PDB entry 7TAS | electron microscopy, 3.20 A resolution | chains L and E of the 3 polymer chains in the assembly

[Chain L]
Protein: S2K146 Fab light chain
Source organism: Homo sapiens
Notes: antibody fragment or engineered binder
Chain sequence (109 residues; row label = number of the first residue in the row):
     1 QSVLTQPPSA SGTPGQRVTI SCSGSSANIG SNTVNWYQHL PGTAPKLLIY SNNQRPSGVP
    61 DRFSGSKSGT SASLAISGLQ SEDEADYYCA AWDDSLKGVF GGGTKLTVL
Disordered / not traced: 109
Cystine bridges: C22-C89

[Chain E]
Protein: Spike glycoprotein
Source organism: Severe acute respiratory syndrome coronavirus 2
Reference sequence: P0DTC2 (SPIKE_SARS2); residues 1-1208 here = UniProt positions 1-1208
Chain sequence (1288 residues; each row starts with the number of its first residue):
     1 MFVFLVLLPL VSSQCVNLTT RTQLPPAYTN SFTRGVYYPD KVFRSSVLHS TQDLFLPFFS
    61 NVTWFHAIHV SGTNGTKRFD NPVLPFNDGV YFASTEKSNI IRGWIFGTTL DSKTQSLLIV
   121 NNATNVVIKV CEFQFCNDPF LGVYYHKNNK SWMESEFRVY SSANNCTFEY VSQPFLMDLE
   181 GKQGNFKNLR EFVFKNIDGY FKIYSKHTPI NLVRDLPQGF SALEPLVDLP IGINITRFQT
   241 LLALHRSYLT PGDSSSGWTA GAAAYYVGYL QPRTFLLKYN ENGTITDAVD CALDPLSETK
   301 CTLKSFTVEK GIYQTSNFRV QPTESIVRFP NITNLCPFGE VFNATRFASV YAWNRKRISN
   361 CVADYSVLYN SASFSTFKCY GVSPTKLNDL CFTNVYADSF VIRGDEVRQI APGQTGKIAD
   421 YNYKLPDDFT GCVIAWNSNN LDSKVGGNYN YLYRLFRKSN LKPFERDIST EIYQAGSTPC
   481 NGVEGFNCYF PLQSYGFQPT NGVGYQPYRV VVLSFELLHA PATVCGPKKS TNLVKNKCVN
   541 FNFNGLTGTG VLTESNKKFL PFQQFGRDIA DTTDAVRDPQ TLEILDITPC SFGGVSVITP
   601 GTNTSNQVAV LYQDVNCTEV PVAIHADQLT PTWRVYSTGS NVFQTRAGCL IGAEHVNNSY
   661 ECDIPIGAGI CASYQTQTNS PGSASSVASQ SIIAYTMSLG AENSVAYSNN SIAIPTNFTI
   721 SVTTEILPVS MTKTSVDCTM YICGDSTECS NLLLQYGSFC TQLNRALTGI AVEQDKNTQE
   781 VFAQVKQIYK TPPIKDFGGF NFSQILPDPS KPSKRSPIED LLFNKVTLAD AGFIKQYGDC
   841 LGDIAARDLI CAQKFNGLTV LPPLLTDEMI AQYTSALLAG TITSGWTFGA GPALQIPFPM
   901 QMAYRFNGIG VTQNVLYENQ KLIANQFNSA IGKIQDSLSS TPSALGKLQD VVNQNAQALN
   961 TLVKQLSSNF GAISSVLNDI LSRLDPPEAE VQIDRLITGR LQSLQTYVTQ QLIRAAEIRA
  1021 SANLAATKMS ECVLGQSKRV DFCGKGYHLM SFPQSAPHGV VFLHVTYVPA QEKNFTTAPA
  1081 ICHDGKAHFP REGVFVSNGT HWFVTQRNFY EPQIITTDNT FVSGNCDVVI GIVNNTVYDP
  1141 LQPELDSFKE ELDKYFKNHT SPDVDLGDIS GINASVVNIQ KEIDRLNEVA KNLNESLIDL
  1201 QELGKYEQGS GYIPEAPRDG QAYVRKDGEW VLLSTFLGRS LEVLFQGPGH HHHHHHHSAW
  1261 SHPQFEKGGG SGGGGSGGSA WSHPQFEK
Disordered / not traced: 1-334, 517-519, 527-1288
Sequence notes: engineered mutation G682 (Arg in P0DTC2), S683 (Arg in P0DTC2), S685 (Arg in P0DTC2), P817 (Phe in P0DTC2), P892 (Ala in P0DTC2), P899 (Ala in P0DTC2), P942 (Ala in P0DTC2), P986 (Lys in P0DTC2), P987 (Val in P0DTC2); expression tag (1209-1288)
UniProt features mapped onto this chain:
  - region: N280 to C301 (Putative superantigen), R403 to D405 (Integrin-binding motif), N448 to F456 (Immunodominant HLA epitope recognized by the CD8+), P681, A684 (Putative superantigen), S816 to Y837 (Fusion peptide 1), K835 to F855 (Fusion peptide 2), D1163 to E1202 (Heptad repeat 2)
  - site: R815, S816 (Cleavage)
  - glycosylation: N17 (N-linked (GlcNAc...) (complex) asparagine), N61 (N-linked (GlcNAc...) (hybrid) asparagine), N74 (N-linked (GlcNAc...) (complex) asparagine), N122 (N-linked (GlcNAc...) (hybrid) asparagine), N149 (N-linked (GlcNAc...) (complex) asparagine), N165 (N-linked (GlcNAc...) (complex) asparagine), N234 (N-linked (GlcNAc...) (high mannose) asparagine), N282 (N-linked (GlcNAc...) (complex) asparagine), T323 (O-linked (GalNAc) threonine), S325 (O-linked (HexNAc...) serine), N331 (N-linked (GlcNAc...) (complex) asparagine), N343 (N-linked (GlcNAc...) (complex) asparagine), N603 (N-linked (GlcNAc...) (hybrid) asparagine), N616 (N-linked (GlcNAc...) (complex) asparagine), N657 (N-linked (GlcNAc...) (complex) asparagine), T676 (O-linked (GlcNAc...) threonine), T678 (O-linked (GlcNAc...) threonine), N709 (N-linked (GlcNAc...) (high mannose) asparagine), N717 (N-linked (GlcNAc...) (hybrid) asparagine), N801 (N-linked (GlcNAc...) (hybrid) asparagine) and 6 more in UniProt
  - natural variant: L5 (L5F: In strain: Iota/B.1.526), S13 (S13I: In strain: Epsilon/B.1.427/B.1.429), L18 (L18F: In strain: Beta/B.1.351, Gamma/P.1 and 1 more), T19 (T19I: In strain: Omicron/BQ.1.1, Omicron/XBB.1.5 and 1 more; T19R: In strain: Delta/B.1.617.2, Omicron/BA.2 and 4 more), T20 (T20N: In strain: Gamma/P.1), L24 to A27 (sequence variant, change not given here; In strain: Omicron/BA.2, Omicron/BA.2.12.1 and 6 more), P26 (P26S: In strain: Gamma/P.1), Q52 (Q52H: In strain: Omicron/EG.5.1), A67 (A67V: In strain: Eta/B.1.525, Omicron/BA.1), H69 to V70 (deletion: In strain: Alpha/B.1.1.7, Eta/B.1.525 and 5 more), G75 (G75V: In strain: Lambda/C.37), T76 (T76I: In strain: Lambda/C.37), 82 further natural variant entries in UniProt
  - mutagenesis: H69 to V70 (Increased incorporation of cleaved spike into virions), N121 (N121Q: Partial loss of biliverdin affinity), R190 (R190K: Partial loss of biliverdin affinity), N234 (N234Q: Increased resistance to neutralizing antibodies), N331 (N331Q: Reduced viral infectivity), N343 (N343Q: Reduced viral infectivity), L452 (L452R: Increased resistance to neutralizing antibodies. Decreases HLA binding to NF9 epitope. Increased binding affinity to human ACE2), Y453 (Y453F: Decreased HLA binding to NF9 epitope. Increased binding affinity to human ACE2), A475 (A475V: Increased resistance to neutralizing antibodies), V483 (V483A: Increased resistance to neutralizing antibodies), E484 (E484D: Increased replication in human TMEM106B overexpressing cells), F490 (F490L: Increased resistance to neutralizing antibodies and human covalescent sera neutralization), 12 further mutagenesis entries in UniProt
Cystine bridges: C336-C361, C379-C432, C391-C525, C480-C488
Glycans and other covalent adducts: N-acetylglucosamine (NAG) linked to N343
From the paper describing this entry:
  - mutagenesis - Y489H: decreased binding to S2K146
  - mutagenesis - Y489H (4.5-fold): decreased binding to ACE2
  - mutagenesis - Y489H: decreased growth
  - post-translational modification sites: N343

[Chain L / chain E interface]
Pairs across the interface (5):
  N32(L) - F486(E)
  T33(L) - N487(E)
  Y50(L) - K417(E)
  R55(L) - K417(E)  hydrogen bond (backbone-side chain)
  W92(L) - F486(E)
Interface residues without a listed pair, chain L (9 interface residues in all): S51, Q54, P56, S57
Interface residues without a listed pair, chain E (7 interface residues in all): Y421, F456, A475, G476
The authors on this interface:
  - epitope / paratope residues, chain E: K417(E), F486(E)

[Summary]
9 residues of chain L and 7 residues of chain E are in contact; the contacts include 1 hydrogen bond. Its one
hydrogen-bonded contact is R55(L)-K417(E). N-acetylglucosamine is covalently linked to N343(E). From UniProt:
24 mutagenesis sites on chain E. The paper reports that Y489H of chain E reduces binding to S2K146;
epitope/paratope residues K417(E) and F486(E).
Chain L is S2K146 Fab light chain (Homo sapiens) and chain E is Spike glycoprotein (Severe acute respiratory
syndrome coronavirus 2); the structure, SARS-CoV-2 spike in complex with the S2K146 neutralizing antibody Fab
fragment (local refinement of the RBD ..., was determined by electron microscopy (same publication as 7TAT).
